PDB entry 4A9Y | X-ray diffraction, 2.20 A resolution | chain A

# Chain A
Name: Mitogen-activated protein kinase 14
Source organism: Homo sapiens
Notes: EC 2.7.11.24, 2.7.1.37
UniProt: Q16539 (MK14_HUMAN); numbering as in UniProt (aligned over 2-360)
Amino-acid sequence (365 residues; row label = number of the first residue in the row; numbers below 1 keep their minus sign (His-4 is residue -4)):
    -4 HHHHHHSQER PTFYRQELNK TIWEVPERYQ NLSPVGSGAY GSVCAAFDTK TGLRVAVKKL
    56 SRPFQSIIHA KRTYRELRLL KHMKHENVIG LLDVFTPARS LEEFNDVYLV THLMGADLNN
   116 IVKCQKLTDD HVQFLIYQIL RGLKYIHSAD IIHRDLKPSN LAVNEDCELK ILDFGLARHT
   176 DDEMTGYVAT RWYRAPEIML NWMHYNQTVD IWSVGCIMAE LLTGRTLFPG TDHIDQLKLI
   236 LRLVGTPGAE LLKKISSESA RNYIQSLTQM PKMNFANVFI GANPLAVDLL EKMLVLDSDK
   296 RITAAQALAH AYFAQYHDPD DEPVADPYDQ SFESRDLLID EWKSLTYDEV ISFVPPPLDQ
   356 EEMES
Disordered / not traced: -4 to 4, 118-120, 171-182, 354-360
Sequence notes: expression tag (-4 to 1)
Ligand contacts: AQZ (N-(3-{[7-methoxy-6-(2-pyrrolidin-1-ylethoxy)quinazolin-4-yl]amino}-4-methylphenyl)-2-morpholin-4-ylisonicotinamide): Val30, Gly31, Val38, Ala51, Val52, Lys53, Glu71, Leu74, Leu75, Met78, Val83, Ile84, Leu104, Thr106, His107, Leu108, Met109, Gly110, Ile141, His148, Ile166, Leu167, Asp168, Phe169
Swiss-Prot annotation at these positions:
  - motif: Thr180 to Tyr182 (TXY)
  - active site: Asp168 (Proton acceptor)
  - binding site (ATP): Val30 to Val38, Lys53
  - modified residue: Ser2 (N-acetylserine), Thr16 (Phosphothreonine), Lys53 (N6-acetyllysine), Lys152 (N6-acetyllysine), Thr180 (Phosphothreonine), Tyr182 (Phosphotyrosine), Thr263 (Phosphothreonine), Tyr323 (Phosphotyrosine)
  - natural variant: Ala51 (A51V: In a gastric adenocarcinoma sample), Pro322 (P322R: In a lung adenocarcinoma sample)
  - mutagenesis: Ala34 (A34V: Lowered kinase activity), Lys53 (K53R: Loss of kinase activity), Lys54 (K54R: Impairs MAP2K6/MKK6-dependent autophosphorylation), Tyr69 (Y69H: Lowered kinase activity), Asp168 (D168A: Loss of kinase activity), Thr175 (T175A: No effect on either the kinase activity or tyrosine phosphorylation), Asp176 (D176A: Emulation of the active state. Increase in activity; when associated with S-327 or L-327), Asp177 (D177A: Loss of kinase activity), Thr180 (T180E: Loss of kinase activity), Tyr182 (Y182F: Loss of kinase activity), Ala320 (A320T: Lowered kinase activity), Phe327 (F327L: Emulation of the active state. Increase in activity; when associated with A-176; F327S: Emulation of the active state. Increase in activity; when associated with A-176), 1 further mutagenesis entry in UniProt

# Overview
Ligands of chain A: compound AQZ. From UniProt: active-site residue Asp168, 10 ATP-binding residues and 13
mutagenesis sites.
Chain A is Mitogen-activated protein kinase 14 (Homo sapiens); the structure, P38ALPHA map kinase bound to
cmpd 8, was determined by X-ray diffraction together with 4AA0, 4AA4, 4AA5 and 4AAC from the same study.
